PDB entry 5Y83 | X-ray diffraction, 3.84 A resolution | chain A

== Chain A ==
Name: Membrane protein insertase YidC
From: Thermotoga maritima (strain ATCC 43589 / MSB8 / DSM 3109 / JCM 10099)
UniProt: Q9X1H2 (YIDC_THEMA); numbering as in UniProt (aligned over 1-445)
Amino-acid sequence (451 residues; row label = number of the first residue in the row):
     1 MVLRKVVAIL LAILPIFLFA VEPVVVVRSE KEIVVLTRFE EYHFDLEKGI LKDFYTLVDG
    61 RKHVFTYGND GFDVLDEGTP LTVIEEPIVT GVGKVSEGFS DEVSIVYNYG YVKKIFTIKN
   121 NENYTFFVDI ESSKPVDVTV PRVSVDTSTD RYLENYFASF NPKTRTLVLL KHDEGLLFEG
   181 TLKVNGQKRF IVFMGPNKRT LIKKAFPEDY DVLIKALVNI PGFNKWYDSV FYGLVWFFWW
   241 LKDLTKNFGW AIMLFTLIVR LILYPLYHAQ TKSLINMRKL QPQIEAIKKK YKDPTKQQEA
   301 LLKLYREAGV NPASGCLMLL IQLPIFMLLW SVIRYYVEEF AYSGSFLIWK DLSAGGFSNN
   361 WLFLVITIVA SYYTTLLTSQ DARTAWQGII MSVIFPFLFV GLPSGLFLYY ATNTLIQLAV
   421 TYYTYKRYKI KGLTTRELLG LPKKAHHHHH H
Disordered / not traced: 1-21, 271-315, 375-388, 423-451
Sequence notes: engineered mutation Val24 (Ile in Q9X1H2), Val25 (Lys in Q9X1H2); expression tag (446-451)
From the paper describing this entry:
  - contacts within the chain: Met253-Leu408, Met253-Thr412, Trp330-Leu402
  - mutagenesis - M253C, M253C/L408C, M253C/T412C, W330C, L402C, L408C, T412C: unchanged growth
  - mutagenesis - W330C/L402C: abolished growth

== Summary ==
The paper reports that W330C/L402C abolish growth; contacts within the chain involving Met253, Leu408 and
Thr412 among others; 8 substitutions were tested in all.
Chain A is Membrane protein insertase YidC (Thermotoga maritima (strain ATCC 43589 / MSB8 / DSM 3109 / JCM
10099)); the structure, Crystal structure of YidC from Thermotoga maritima, was determined by X-ray
diffraction, deposited together with 5Y82.
